5BTT - chain A; structure by X-ray diffraction, 2.14 A resolution.

== Chain A ==
Protein: Green fluorescent protein
Organism: Aequorea victoria
Reference sequence: A0A059PIQ0 (A0A059PIQ0_AEQVI); aligned to UniProt positions 3-231 over residues 3-231
Sequence (228 residues; numbered 2 to 231; 2 numbers in that range are skipped by the numbering (no residue carries them; nothing is unmodelled there); the number before each row is that of its first residue):
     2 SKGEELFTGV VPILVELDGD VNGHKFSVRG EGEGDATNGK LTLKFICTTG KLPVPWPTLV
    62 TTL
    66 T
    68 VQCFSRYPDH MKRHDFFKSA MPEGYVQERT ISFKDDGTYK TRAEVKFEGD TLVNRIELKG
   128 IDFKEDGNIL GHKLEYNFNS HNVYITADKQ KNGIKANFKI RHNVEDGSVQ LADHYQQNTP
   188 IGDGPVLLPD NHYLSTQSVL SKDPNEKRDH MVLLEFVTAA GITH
Construct notes: expression tag (2); conflict Arg30 (Ser in A0A059PIQ0), Ser72 (Ala in A0A059PIQ0), Arg80 (Gln in A0A059PIQ0), His148 (His in A0A059PIQ0), Val206 (Ala in A0A059PIQ0); chromophore (66)
Modified positions: Thr66 ({2-[(1R,2R)-1-amino-2-hydroxypropyl]-4-(4-hydroxybenzylidene)-5-oxo-4,5-dihydro-1H-imidazol-1-yl}acetic acid; CRO); His148 (3-(3H-azepin-5-yl)-L-alanine; 4V0)
Covalently attached groups: covalent link Leu64-Thr66; covalent link Thr66-Val68
From the paper describing this entry:
  - contacts within the chain: Asn146-Arg168 (hydrogen bond), Phe145-Ser205
  - conformationally variable residues (side-chain flip): Asn146, Thr203

== Summary ==
From the paper: conformational variability at Asn146 and Thr203; contacts within the chain involving Asn146,
Arg168 and Ser205 among others.
Chain A is Green fluorescent protein (Aequorea victoria); the structure, Switching GFP fluorescence using
genetically encoded phenyl azide chemistry through two different non-native post-translational modifications
routes ..., was determined by X-ray diffraction, deposited together with 5BT0 and 5DY6.
